PDB entry 3MAP | X-ray diffraction, 2.80 A resolution | chains A and B

Chain A (and B):
Protein: Isocitrate dehydrogenase [NADP] cytoplasmic
Organism: Homo sapiens
Notes: EC 1.1.1.42; chain B of this document is another copy of the same molecule, construct and numbering; everything in this record applies to it too
UniProtKB: O75874 (IDHC_HUMAN); numbering as in UniProt (aligned over 1-414)
Amino-acid sequence (422 residues; numbered 1 to 422; the number before each row is that of its first residue):
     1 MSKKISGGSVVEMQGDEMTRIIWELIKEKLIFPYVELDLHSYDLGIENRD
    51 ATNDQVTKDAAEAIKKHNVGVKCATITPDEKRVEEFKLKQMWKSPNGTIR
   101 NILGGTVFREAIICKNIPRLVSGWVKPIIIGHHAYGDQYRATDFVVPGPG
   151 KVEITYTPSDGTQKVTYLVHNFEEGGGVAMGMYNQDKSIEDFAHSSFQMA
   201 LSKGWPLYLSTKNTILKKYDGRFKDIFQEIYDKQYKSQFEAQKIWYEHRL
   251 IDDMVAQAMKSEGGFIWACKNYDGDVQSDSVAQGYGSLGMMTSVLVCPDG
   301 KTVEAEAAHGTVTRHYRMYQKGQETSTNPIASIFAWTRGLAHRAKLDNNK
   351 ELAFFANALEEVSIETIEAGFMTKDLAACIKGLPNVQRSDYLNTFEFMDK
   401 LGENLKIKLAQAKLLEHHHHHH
Not modelled in the structure: 1-2, 135-139, 272-280, 414-422 (chain B: 1-2, 135-139, 273-280, 414-422)
Sequence notes: engineered mutation His132 (Arg in O75874); expression tag (415-422)
Residues lining bound ligands:
  - isocitric acid (ICT): Thr77, Ser94, Asn96, Gly97, Arg100, Arg109
  - NADP (NAP; NADP nicotinamide-adenine-dinucleotide phosphate): Glu17, Lys72, Ala74, Thr75, Ile76, Thr77, Arg82, Asn96, Leu288, Gly289, Glu306, Ala307, Ala308, His309, Gly310, Thr311, Val312, Thr313, Arg314, His315, Ser326, Thr327, Asn328, Asp375
Curated features (UniProtKB/Swiss-Prot):
  - binding site (NADP(+)): Thr75 to Thr77, Arg82, Lys260, Gly310 to His315, Asn328
  - binding site (substrate): Thr77, Ser94 to Arg100, Arg109, Lys212
  - binding site (Mn(2+)): Asp252, Asp275, Asp279
  - site (Critical for catalysis): Tyr139, Lys212
  - modified residue: Ser2 (N-acetylserine), Tyr42 (Phosphotyrosine), Lys81 (N6-acetyllysine), Lys126 (N6-succinyllysine), Lys224 (N6-acetyllysine), Lys233 (N6-acetyllysine), Lys243 (N6-acetyllysine), Lys321 (N6-acetyllysine), Ser389 (Phosphoserine), Lys400 (N6-succinyllysine)
  - natural variant: His132 (R132H: In a glioma sample; this construct carries the variant)
Reported in the primary citation:
  - binding site for isocitric acid: Thr77, Ser94, Arg100, Arg109
  - conformationally variable residues (order/disorder transition): His132 to Ala141, Asn271 to Gly286
  - mutagenesis - Y139A, K212A: abolished catalytic activity on isocitric acid
  - catalytic residues: Arg100, Tyr139, Lys212
  - mutagenesis - T77A, T77A/S94A, S94A, R100A (120-fold), D252A, D275A: decreased catalytic activity on isocitric acid
  - mutagenesis - T77A (153-fold): decreased binding to isocitric acid
  - mutagenesis - S94A, R100A: abolished binding to isocitric acid

Chain A / chain B interface:
Pairs across the interface (122; chain A residue first):
  Leu120(A) - Tyr285(B)
  Ala141(A) - Leu216(B)  hydrophobic
  Thr142(A) - Tyr167(B)
  Thr142(A) - Leu168(B)
  Thr142(A) - Val169(B)
  Asp143(A) - Leu216(B)
  Asp143(A) - Lys217(B)  hydrogen bond (side chain-backbone)
  Asp143(A) - Lys218(B)  hydrogen bond (side chain-backbone)
  Asp143(A) - Tyr219(B)  hydrogen bond (side chain-backbone)
  Phe144(A) - Ile154(B)  hydrophobic
  Phe144(A) - Tyr156(B)  hydrophobic
  Phe144(A) - Tyr167(B)  hydrophobic
  Phe144(A) - Lys218(B)
  Val145(A) - Tyr167(B)
  Val145(A) - Lys218(B)
  Val146(A) - Arg222(B)
  Pro147(A) - Tyr156(B)
  Pro147(A) - Arg222(B)
  Gly148(A) - Tyr156(B)  hydrogen bond (backbone-side chain)
  Pro149(A) - Tyr156(B)  hydrogen bond (backbone-side chain)
  Pro149(A) - Pro158(B)
  Pro149(A) - Ser159(B)  hydrogen bond (backbone-backbone)
  Gly150(A) - Thr157(B)
  Gly150(A) - Pro158(B)
  Gly150(A) - Ser159(B)
  Lys151(A) - Thr155(B)
  Lys151(A) - Tyr156(B)
  Lys151(A) - Thr157(B)  hydrogen bond (backbone-backbone)
  Val152(A) - Ile154(B)  hydrophobic
  Val152(A) - Thr155(B)
  Val152(A) - Tyr156(B)  hydrophobic
  Glu153(A) - Glu153(B)
  Glu153(A) - Ile154(B)
  Glu153(A) - Thr155(B)  hydrogen bond (backbone-backbone)
  Glu153(A) - Thr157(B)
  Ile154(A) - Phe144(B)  hydrophobic
  Ile154(A) - Val152(B)  hydrophobic
  Ile154(A) - Glu153(B)
  Ile154(A) - Met180(B)
  Ile154(A) - Gly181(B)
  Thr155(A) - Lys151(B)
  Thr155(A) - Val152(B)
  Thr155(A) - Glu153(B)  hydrogen bond (backbone-backbone)
  Tyr156(A) - Phe144(B)  hydrophobic
  Tyr156(A) - Val146(B)  hydrophobic
  Tyr156(A) - Pro147(B)
  Tyr156(A) - Gly148(B)  hydrogen bond (side chain-backbone)
  Tyr156(A) - Pro149(B)  hydrogen bond (side chain-backbone)
  Tyr156(A) - Gly150(B)
  Tyr156(A) - Lys151(B)
  Tyr156(A) - Val152(B)  hydrophobic
  Thr157(A) - Gly150(B)
  Thr157(A) - Lys151(B)  hydrogen bond (backbone-backbone)
  Pro158(A) - Pro149(B)
  Pro158(A) - Gly150(B)
  Ser159(A) - Pro149(B)  hydrogen bond (backbone-backbone)
  Ser159(A) - Gly150(B)
  Tyr167(A) - Thr142(B)
  Tyr167(A) - Phe144(B)  hydrophobic
  Leu168(A) - Thr142(B)  hydrogen bond (backbone-side chain)
  Val169(A) - Thr142(B)
  Val169(A) - Tyr183(B)
  His170(A) - Tyr183(B)  hydrogen bond
  His170(A) - Gln185(B)
  Phe172(A) - Tyr183(B)  hydrophobic
  Phe172(A) - Asn184(B)
  Gly176(A) - Gln185(B)
  Gly176(A) - Asp186(B)  hydrogen bond (backbone-side chain)
  Gly177(A) - Asn184(B)
  Gly177(A) - Asp186(B)  hydrogen bond (backbone-side chain)
  Gly177(A) - Arg222(B)  hydrogen bond (backbone-side chain)
  Val178(A) - Tyr183(B)
  Val178(A) - Asn184(B)  hydrogen bond (backbone-backbone)
  Val178(A) - Tyr219(B)  hydrophobic
  Ala179(A) - Met182(B)
  Ala179(A) - Tyr183(B)  hydrophobic
  Ala179(A) - Tyr219(B)
  Met180(A) - Ile154(B)
  Met180(A) - Met180(B)
  Met180(A) - Gly181(B)
  Met180(A) - Met182(B)  hydrogen bond (backbone-backbone)
  Met180(A) - Leu216(B)  hydrophobic
  Met180(A) - Tyr219(B)  hydrophobic
  Gly181(A) - Ile154(B)
  Gly181(A) - Met180(B)
  Met182(A) - Val169(B)
  Met182(A) - Ala179(B)
  Met182(A) - Met180(B)  hydrogen bond (backbone-backbone)
  Met182(A) - Met182(B)  hydrophobic
  Tyr183(A) - Val169(B)
  Tyr183(A) - His170(B)  hydrogen bond
  Tyr183(A) - Phe172(B)  hydrophobic
  Tyr183(A) - Val178(B)
  Tyr183(A) - Ala179(B)  hydrophobic
  Asn184(A) - Phe172(B)
  Asn184(A) - Gly177(B)
  Asn184(A) - Val178(B)  hydrogen bond (backbone-backbone)
  Gln185(A) - His170(B)
  Gln185(A) - Glu174(B)
  Gln185(A) - Gly176(B)
  Gln185(A) - Gly177(B)
  Asp186(A) - Gly176(B)  hydrogen bond (backbone-backbone)
  Asp186(A) - Gly177(B)  hydrogen bond (side chain-backbone)
  Lys187(A) - Glu174(B)
  Ile215(A) - Arg140(B)
  Leu216(A) - Asp143(B)
  Leu216(A) - Met180(B)  hydrophobic
  Lys217(A) - Asp143(B)  hydrogen bond (backbone-side chain)
  Lys218(A) - Asp143(B)  hydrogen bond (backbone-side chain)
  Lys218(A) - Phe144(B)
  Lys218(A) - Val145(B)
  Lys218(A) - Val178(B)
  Tyr219(A) - Asp143(B)  hydrogen bond (backbone-side chain)
  Tyr219(A) - Val178(B)  hydrophobic
  Tyr219(A) - Ala179(B)
  Tyr219(A) - Met180(B)  hydrophobic
  Arg222(A) - Val145(B)
  Arg222(A) - Gly177(B)  hydrogen bond (side chain-backbone)
  Lys260(A) - Arg314(B)
  Lys270(A) - Met180(B)
  Asn271(A) - Tyr272(B)
  Tyr285(A) - Leu120(B)  hydrophobic
Other interface residues (no listed pair), chain A (52 interface residues in all): Ile189, Lys212, Phe223, Val281, Ala282
Other interface residues (no listed pair), chain B (49 interface residues in all): Glu173, Ile189, Asp252, Gly284

In short:
52 residues of chain A face 49 of chain B across their interface, with 29 hydrogen bonds. Polar contacts
include Asp143(A)-Lys217(B), Asp143(A)-Lys218(B) and Asp143(A)-Tyr219(B). From the paper: catalytic residues
Arg100(A), Tyr139(A) and Lys212(A); T77A, T77A/S94A and S94A of chain A, among others, reduce catalytic
activity on isocitric acid; 8 substitutions were tested in all.
Both chains are Isocitrate dehydrogenase [NADP] cytoplasmic (Homo sapiens). Entry 3MAP (Crystal structure of
homodimeric R132H mutant of human cytosolic NADP(+)-dependent isocitrate dehydrogenase in complex with NADP
...) was determined by X-ray diffraction (same publication as 3MAR and 3MAS).
